PDB entry 7PI8 | electron microscopy, 8.90 A resolution (very low resolution: no residue pairs are listed; an interface is given only as per-side residue counts) | chains C and 5 of the 53 polymer chains in the assembly

== Chain C ==
Molecule: 30S ribosomal protein S4
Organism: Mycoplasma pneumoniae M129
UniProt: P46775 (RS4_MYCPN); residue numbers follow UniProt; this construct covers 1-205
Amino-acid sequence (205 residues; row label = number of the first residue in the row):
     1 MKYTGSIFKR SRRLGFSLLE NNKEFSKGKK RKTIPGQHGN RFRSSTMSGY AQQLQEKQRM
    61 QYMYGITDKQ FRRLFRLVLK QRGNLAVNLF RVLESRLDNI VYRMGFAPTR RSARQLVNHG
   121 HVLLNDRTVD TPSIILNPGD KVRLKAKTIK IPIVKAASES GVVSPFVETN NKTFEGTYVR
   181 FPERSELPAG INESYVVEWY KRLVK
Disordered / not traced: 204-205

== Chain 5 ==
Molecule: 16S ribosomal RNA
Organism: Mycoplasma pneumoniae M129
Sequence (1520 nucleotides; each row starts with the number of its first residue):
     1 UUUUUCUGAG AGUUUGAUCC UGGCUCAGGA UUAACGCUGG CGGCAUGCCU AAUACAUGCA
    61 AGUCGAUCGA AAGUAGUAAU ACUUUAGAGG CGAACGGGUG AGUAACACGU AUCCAAUCUA
   121 CCUUAUAAUG GGGGAUAACU AGUUGAAAGA CUAGCUAAUA CCGCAUAAGA ACUUUGGUUC
   181 GCAUGAAUCA AAGUUGAAAG GACCUGCAAG GGUUCGUUAU UUGAUGAGGG UGCGCCAUAU
   241 CAGCUAGUUG GUGGGGUAAC GGCCUACCAA GGCAAUGACG UGUAGCUAUG CUGAGAAGUA
   301 GAAUAGCCAC AAUGGGACUG AGACACGGCC CAUACUCCUA CGGGAGGCAG CAGUAGGGAA
   361 UUUUUCACAA UGAGCGAAAG CUUGAUGGAG CAAUGCCGCG UGAACGAUGA AGGUCUUUAA
   421 GAUUGUAAAG UUCUUUUAUU UGGGAAGAAU GACUUUAGCA GGUAAUGGCU AGAGUUUGAC
   481 UGUACCAUUU UGAAUAAGUG ACGACUAACU AUGUGCCAGC AGUCGCGGUA AUACAUAGGU
   541 CGCAAGCGUU AUCCGGAUUU AUUGGGCGUA AAGCAAGCGC AGGCGGAUUG AAAAGUCUGG
   601 UGUUAAAGGC AGCUGCUUAA CAGUUGUAUG CAUUGGAAAC UAUUAAUCUA GAGUGUGGUA
   661 GGGAGUUUUG GAAUUUCAUG UGGAGCGGUG AAAUGCGUAG AUAUAUGAAG GAACACCAGU
   721 GGCGAAGGCG AAAACUUAGG CCAUUACUGA CGCUUAGGCU UGAAAGUGUG GGGAGCAAAU
   781 AGGAUUAGAU ACCCUAGUAG UCCACACCGU AAACGAUAGA UACUAGCUGU CGGGGCGAUC
   841 CCCUCGGUAG UGAAGUUAAC ACAUUAAGUA UCUCGCCUGG GUAGUACAUU CGCAAGAAUG
   901 AAACUCAAAC GGAAUUGACG GGGACCCGCA CAAGUGGUGG AGCAUGUUGC UUAAUUCGAC
   961 GGUACACGAA AAACCUUACC UAGACUUGAC AUCCUUGGCA AAGUUAUGGA AACAUAAUGG
  1021 AGGUUAACCG AGUGACAGGU GGUGCAUGGU UGUCGUCAGC UCGUGUCGUG AGAUGUUGGG
  1081 UUAAGUCCCG CAACGAGCGC AACCCUUAUC GUUAGUUACA UUGUCUAGCG AGACUGCUAA
  1141 UGCAAAUUGG AGGAAGGAAG GGAUGACGUC AAAUCAUCAU GCCCCUUAUG UCUAGGGCUG
  1201 CAAACGUGCU ACAAUGGCCA AUACAAACAG UCGCCAGCUU GUAAAAGUGA GCAAAUCUGU
  1261 AAAGUUGGUC UCAGUUCGGA UUGAGGGCUG CAAUUCGUCC UCAUGAAGUC GGAAUCACUA
  1321 GUAAUCGCGA AUCAGCUAUG UCGCGGUGAA UACGUUCUCG GGUCUUGUAC ACACCGCCCG
  1381 UCAAACUAUG AAAGCUGGUA AUAUUUAAAA ACGUGUUGCU AACCAUUAGG AAGCGCAUGU
  1441 CAAGGAUAGC ACCGGUGAUU GGAGUUAAGU CGUAACAAGG UACCCCUACG AGAACGUGGG
  1501 GGUGGAUCAC CUCCUUUCUA
Disordered / not traced: 1-4, 181-184, 1020-1027, 1510-1520

== Interface between chain C and chain 5 ==
At this resolution (9 A) residue pairs are not listed: 67 residues of chain C and 63 of chain 5 lie at the interface.

== Summary ==
67 residues of chain C and 63 residues of chain 5 are in contact.
Here chain C is 30S ribosomal protein S4 and chain 5 is 16S ribosomal RNA, both from Mycoplasma pneumoniae
M129. Entry 7PI8 (70S ribosome with P-site tRNA in spectinomycin-treated Mycoplasma pneumoniae cells) was
determined by electron microscopy (same publication as 7OOC, 7OOD, 7P6Z, 7PAH, 7PAI, 7PAJ and 23 further
entries).
